7LOV - chain A; structure by X-ray diffraction, 2.50 A resolution.

== Chain A ==
Protein: Toxin B
From: Clostridioides difficile
Notes: EC 3.4.22.-
UniProt: P18177 (TCDB_CLODI); residues 2-545 here = UniProt positions 2-545
Sequence (552 residues; numbered 0 to 551; the number before each row is that of its first residue; numbering starts at 0):
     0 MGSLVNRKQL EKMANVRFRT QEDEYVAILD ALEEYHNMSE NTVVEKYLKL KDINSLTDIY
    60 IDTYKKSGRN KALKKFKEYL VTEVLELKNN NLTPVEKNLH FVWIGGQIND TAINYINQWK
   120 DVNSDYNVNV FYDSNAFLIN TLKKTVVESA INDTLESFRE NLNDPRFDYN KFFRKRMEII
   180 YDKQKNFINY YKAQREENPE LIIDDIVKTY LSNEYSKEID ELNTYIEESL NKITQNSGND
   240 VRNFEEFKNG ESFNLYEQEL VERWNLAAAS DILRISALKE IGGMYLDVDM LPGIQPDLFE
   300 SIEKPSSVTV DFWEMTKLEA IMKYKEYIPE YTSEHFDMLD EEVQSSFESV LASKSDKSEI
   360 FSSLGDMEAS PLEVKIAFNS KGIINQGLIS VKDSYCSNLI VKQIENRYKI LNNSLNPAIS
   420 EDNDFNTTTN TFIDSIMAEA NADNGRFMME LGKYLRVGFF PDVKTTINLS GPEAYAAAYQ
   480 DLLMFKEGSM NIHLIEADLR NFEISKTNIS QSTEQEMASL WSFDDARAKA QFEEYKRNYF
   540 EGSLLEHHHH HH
Unresolved in the structure: 0-1, 541-551
Differences from the reference sequence: expression tag (0-1, 546-551); conflict Leu544 (Gly in P18177)
Metal / ion sites: Mn2+: Asp288, Glu515 (together with UDP)
Ligand contacts:
  - NOY ((2R,3S,4R,5R)-5-(hydroxymethyl)piperidine-2,3,4-triol): Ala266, Asp270, Arg273, Asp286, Ile383, Asn384, Gln385, Thr465, Ile466, Gly470, Pro471, Trp520
  - UDP (uridine-5'-diphosphate): Val101, Trp102, Ile103, Asn139, Leu265, Ala266, Ser269, Arg273, Tyr284, Asp286, Val287, Asp288, Gln385, Glu515, Ala517, Ser518, Leu519, Trp520
Reported in the primary citation:
  - conformationally variable residues (loop rearrangement): Glu449 to Asp461, Gln510 to Asp523
  - binding site for UDP: Trp102, Trp520

== In short ==
Ligands of chain A: compound NOY and UDP. The Mn2+ site is built by Asp288 and Glu515. From the paper: a
binding site for UDP at Trp102 and Trp520; conformational variability at Glu449 and Gln510.
Chain A is Toxin B (Clostridioides difficile); the structure, Crystal structure of Clostridium difficile Toxin
B (TcdB) glucosyltransferase in complex with UDP and noeuromycin, was determined by X-ray diffraction,
deposited together with 7LOU.
